Entry 8FDU (electron microscopy, 3.30 A resolution); this record covers chains A and B of the 3 polymer chains in the assembly.

== Chain A ==
Molecule: Cytoplasmic dynein 1 heavy chain 1, Serine--tRNA ligase
Source organism: Homo sapiens
Notes: EC 6.1.1.11
UniProt: chimeric construct of Q14204, Q5SJX7: residues 3-1822 from Q14204 (DYHC1_HUMAN) positions 1458-3277 (UniProt number = residue number + 1455); residues 1823-1889 from Q5SJX7 positions 30-96 (UniProt number = residue number - 1793); residues 1890-3124 from Q14204 (DYHC1_HUMAN) positions 3412-4646 (UniProt number = residue number + 1522)
Sequence (3126 residues; each row starts with the number of its first residue):
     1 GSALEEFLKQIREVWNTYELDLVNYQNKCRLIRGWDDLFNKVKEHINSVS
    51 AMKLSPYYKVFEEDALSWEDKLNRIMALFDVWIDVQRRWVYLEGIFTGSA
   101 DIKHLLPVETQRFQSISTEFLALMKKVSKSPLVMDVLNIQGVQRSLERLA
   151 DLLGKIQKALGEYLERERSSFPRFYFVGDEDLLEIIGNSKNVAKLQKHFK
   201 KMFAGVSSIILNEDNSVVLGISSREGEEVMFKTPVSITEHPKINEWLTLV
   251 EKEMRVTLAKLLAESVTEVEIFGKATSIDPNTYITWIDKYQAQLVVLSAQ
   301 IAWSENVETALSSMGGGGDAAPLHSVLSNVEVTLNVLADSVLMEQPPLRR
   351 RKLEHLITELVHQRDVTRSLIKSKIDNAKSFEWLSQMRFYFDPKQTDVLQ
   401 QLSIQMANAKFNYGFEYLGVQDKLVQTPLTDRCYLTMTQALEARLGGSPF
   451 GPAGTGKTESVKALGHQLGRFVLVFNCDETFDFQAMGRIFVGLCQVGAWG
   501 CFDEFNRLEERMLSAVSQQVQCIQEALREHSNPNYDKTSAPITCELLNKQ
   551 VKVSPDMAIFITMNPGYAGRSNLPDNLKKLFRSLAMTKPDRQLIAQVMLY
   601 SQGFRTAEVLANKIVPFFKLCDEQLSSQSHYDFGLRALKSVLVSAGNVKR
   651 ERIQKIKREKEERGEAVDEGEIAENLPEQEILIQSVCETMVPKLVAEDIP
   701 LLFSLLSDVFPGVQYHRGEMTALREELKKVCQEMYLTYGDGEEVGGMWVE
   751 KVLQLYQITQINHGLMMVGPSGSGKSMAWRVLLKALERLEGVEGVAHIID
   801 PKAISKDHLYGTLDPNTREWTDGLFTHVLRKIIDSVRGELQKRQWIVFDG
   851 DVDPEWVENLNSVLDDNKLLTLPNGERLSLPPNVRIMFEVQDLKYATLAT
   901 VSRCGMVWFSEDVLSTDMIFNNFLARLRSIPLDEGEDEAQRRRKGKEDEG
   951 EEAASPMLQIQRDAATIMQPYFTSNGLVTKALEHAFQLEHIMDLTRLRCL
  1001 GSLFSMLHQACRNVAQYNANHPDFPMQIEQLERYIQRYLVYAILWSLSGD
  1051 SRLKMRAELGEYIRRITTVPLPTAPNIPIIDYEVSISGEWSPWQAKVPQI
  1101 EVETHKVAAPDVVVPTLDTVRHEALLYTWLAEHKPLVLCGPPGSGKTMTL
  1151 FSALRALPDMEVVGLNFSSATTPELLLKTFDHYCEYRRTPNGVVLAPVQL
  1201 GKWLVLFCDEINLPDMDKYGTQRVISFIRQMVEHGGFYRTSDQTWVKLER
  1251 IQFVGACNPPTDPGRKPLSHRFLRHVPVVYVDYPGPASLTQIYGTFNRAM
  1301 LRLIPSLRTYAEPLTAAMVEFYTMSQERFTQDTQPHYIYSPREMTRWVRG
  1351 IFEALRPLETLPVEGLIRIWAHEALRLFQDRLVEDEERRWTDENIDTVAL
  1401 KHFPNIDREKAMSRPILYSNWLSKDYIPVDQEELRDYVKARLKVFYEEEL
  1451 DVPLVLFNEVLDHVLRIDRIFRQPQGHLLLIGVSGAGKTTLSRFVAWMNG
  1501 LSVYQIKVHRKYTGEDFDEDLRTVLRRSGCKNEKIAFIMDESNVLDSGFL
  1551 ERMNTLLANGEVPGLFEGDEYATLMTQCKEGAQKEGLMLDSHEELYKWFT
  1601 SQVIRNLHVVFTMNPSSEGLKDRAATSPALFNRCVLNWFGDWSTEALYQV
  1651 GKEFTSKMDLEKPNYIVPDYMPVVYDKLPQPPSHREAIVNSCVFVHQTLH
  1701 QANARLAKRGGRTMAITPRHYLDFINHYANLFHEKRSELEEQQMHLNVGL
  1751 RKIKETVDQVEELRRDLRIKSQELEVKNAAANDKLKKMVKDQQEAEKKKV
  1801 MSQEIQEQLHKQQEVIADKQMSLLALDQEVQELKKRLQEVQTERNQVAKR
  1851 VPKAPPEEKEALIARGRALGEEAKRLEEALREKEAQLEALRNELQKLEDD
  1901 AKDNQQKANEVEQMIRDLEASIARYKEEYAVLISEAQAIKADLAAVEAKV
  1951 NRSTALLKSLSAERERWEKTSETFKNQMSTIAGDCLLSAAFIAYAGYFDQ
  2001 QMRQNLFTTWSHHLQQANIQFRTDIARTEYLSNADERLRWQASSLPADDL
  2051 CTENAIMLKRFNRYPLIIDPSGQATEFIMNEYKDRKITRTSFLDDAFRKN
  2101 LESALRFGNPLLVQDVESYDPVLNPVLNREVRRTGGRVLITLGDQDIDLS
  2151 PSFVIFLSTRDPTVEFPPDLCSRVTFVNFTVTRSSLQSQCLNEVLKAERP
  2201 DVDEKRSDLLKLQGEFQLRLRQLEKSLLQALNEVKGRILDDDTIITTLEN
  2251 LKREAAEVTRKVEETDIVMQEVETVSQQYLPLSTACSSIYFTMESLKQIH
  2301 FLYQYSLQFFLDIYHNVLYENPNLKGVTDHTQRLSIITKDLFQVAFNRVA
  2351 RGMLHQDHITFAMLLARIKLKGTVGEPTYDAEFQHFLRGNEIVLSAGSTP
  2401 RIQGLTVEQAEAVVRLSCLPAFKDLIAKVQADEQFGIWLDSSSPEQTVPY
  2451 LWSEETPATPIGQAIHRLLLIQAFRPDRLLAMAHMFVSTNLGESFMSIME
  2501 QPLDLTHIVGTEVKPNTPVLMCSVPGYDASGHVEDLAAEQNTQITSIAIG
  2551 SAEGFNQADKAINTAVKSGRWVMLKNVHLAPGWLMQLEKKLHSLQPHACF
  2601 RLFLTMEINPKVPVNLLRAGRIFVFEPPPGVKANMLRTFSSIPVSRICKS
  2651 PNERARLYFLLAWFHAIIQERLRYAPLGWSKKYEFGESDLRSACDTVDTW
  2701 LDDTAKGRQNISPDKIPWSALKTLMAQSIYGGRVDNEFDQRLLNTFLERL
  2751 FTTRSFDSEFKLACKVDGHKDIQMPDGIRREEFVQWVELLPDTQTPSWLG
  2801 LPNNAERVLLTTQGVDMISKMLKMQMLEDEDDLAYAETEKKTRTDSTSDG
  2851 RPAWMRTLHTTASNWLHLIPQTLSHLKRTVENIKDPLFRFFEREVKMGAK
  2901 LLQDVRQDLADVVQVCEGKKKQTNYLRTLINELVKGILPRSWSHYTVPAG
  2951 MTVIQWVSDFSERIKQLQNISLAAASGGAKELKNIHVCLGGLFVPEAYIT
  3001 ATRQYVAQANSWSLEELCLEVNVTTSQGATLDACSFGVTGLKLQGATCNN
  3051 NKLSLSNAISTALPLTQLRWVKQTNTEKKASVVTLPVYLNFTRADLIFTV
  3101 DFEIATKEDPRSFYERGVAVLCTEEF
Disordered / not traced: 1-1094, 1766-1948, 2279-3126
Differences from the reference sequence: expression tag (1-2, 3125-3126)
Ligand contacts:
  - ADP (adenosine-5'-diphosphate), molecule 1: V1112, V1113, V1114, T1119, P1141, P1142, G1143, S1144, G1145, K1146, T1147, M1148, P1284, I1292, Y1293, F1296, P1341, R1342, T1345
  - ADP, molecule 2: V1452, P1453, L1454, V1455, F1457, V1460, V1483, S1484, G1485, A1486, G1487, K1488, T1489, T1490, W1642, R1719, L1722, N2128, R2173
UniProt features mapped onto this chain:
  - binding site (ATP): G451 to T458, G769 to S776, G1140 to T1147, G1482 to T1489
  - modified residue: K1958 (N6-acetyllysine), S2640 (Phosphoserine), K2761 (N6-acetyllysine), T2844 (Phosphothreonine), S2846 (Phosphoserine)
What the authors report for this chain:
  - mutagenesis - K1424A: decreased binding to Platelet-activating factor acetylhydrolase IB subunit beta, human LIS1 protein with a SNAP tag (chain B) (from molecular simulation)

== Chain B ==
Molecule: Platelet-activating factor acetylhydrolase IB subunit beta, human LIS1 protein with a SNAP tag
Source organism: Homo sapiens
UniProt: P43034 (LIS1_HUMAN); residues 3-411 here correspond to UniProt positions 2-410 (UniProt number = residue number - 1)
Sequence (598 residues; numbered 1 to 598; the number before each row is that of its first residue):
     1 GSVLSQRQRDELNRAIADYLRSNGYEEAYSVFKKEAELDVNEELDKKYAG
    51 LLEKKWTSVIRLQKKVMELESKLNEAKEEFTSGGPLGQKRDPKEWIPRPP
   101 EKYALSGHRSPVTRVIFHPVFSVMVSASEDATIKVWDYETGDFERTLKGH
   151 TDSVQDISFDHSGKLLASCSADMTIKLWDFQGFECIRTMHGHDHNVSSVA
   201 IMPNGDHIVSASRDKTIKMWEVQTGYCVKTFTGHREWVRMVRPNQDGTLI
   251 ASCSNDQTVRVWVVATKECKAELREHEHVVECISWAPESSYSSISEATGS
   301 ETKKSGKPGPFLLSGSRDKTIKMWDVSTGMCLMTLVGHDNWVRGVLFHSG
   351 GKFILSCADDKTLRVWDYKNKRCMKTLNAHEHFVTSLDFHKTAPYVVTGS
   401 VDQTVKVWECRGAGAGADKDCEMKRTTLDSPLGKLELSGCEQGLHRIIFL
   451 GKGTSAADAVEVPAPAAVLGGPEPLMQATAWLNAYFHQPEAIEEFPVPAL
   501 HHPVFQQESFTRQVLWKLLKVVKFGEVISYSHLAALAGNPAATAAVKTAL
   551 SGNPVPILIPCHRVVQGDLDVGGYEGGLAVKEWLLAHEGHRLGKPGLG
Disordered / not traced: 1-95, 412-598
Differences from the reference sequence: expression tag (1-2)
UniProt features mapped onto this chain:
  - region: F389 to R411 (Interaction with NDEL1)
  - modified residue: K54 (N6-acetyllysine), S110 (Phosphoserine)
What the authors report for this chain:
  - disease-associated variants - M173T, R239H, D339G, F383L: decreased binding to Cytoplasmic dynein 1 heavy chain 1, Serine--tRNA ligase (chain A) (from molecular simulation)

== Chain A / chain B interface ==
Residue-residue contacts (17; chain A residue first):
  K1657(A) - E184(B)
  K1657(A) - C185(B)
  D1659(A) - I186(B)
  D1659(A) - R187(B)
  D1659(A) - T188(B)  hydrogen bond (side chain-backbone)
  E1661(A) - R187(B)
  E1661(A) - T224(B)
  H1733(A) - E184(B)
  R1736(A) - K176(B)
  E1740(A) - T151(B)  hydrogen bond
  M1744(A) - D130(B)
  M1744(A) - A131(B)  hydrophobic
  M1744(A) - T151(B)
  N1747(A) - T151(B)
  R1751(A) - D152(B)  salt bridge
  E2233(A) - R109(B)  salt bridge
  K2235(A) - R109(B)
Also at the interface, not in a pair above, chain A (14 interface residues in all): S1737, Q1743, K1975
Also at the interface, not in a pair above, chain B (17 interface residues in all): S110, K148, G149, S153, H190

== In short ==
The interface between chain A and chain B involves 14 residues on one side and 17 on the other; the contacts
include 2 hydrogen bonds and 2 salt bridges. Polar contacts include R1751(A)-D152(B), E2233(A)-R109(B) and
D1659(A)-T188(B). The paper reports that M173T, R239H and D339G of chain B, among others, reduce binding to
Cytoplasmic dynein 1 heavy chain 1, Serine--tRNA ligase (chain A); K1424A of chain A reduces binding to
Platelet-activating factor acetylhydrolase IB subunit beta, human LIS1 protein with a SNAP tag (chain B).
Chain A is Cytoplasmic dynein 1 heavy chain 1, Serine--tRNA ligase and chain B is Platelet-activating factor
acetylhydrolase IB subunit beta, human LIS1 protein with a SNAP tag, both from Homo sapiens; the structure,
Engineered human dynein motor domain in the microtubule-unbound state with LIS1 complex in the buffer
containing ..., was determined by electron microscopy (same publication as 8FCY, 8FD6 and 8FDT).
